Entry 7DUJ (X-ray diffraction, 3.75 A resolution); this record covers chains A and M of the 23 polymer chains in the assembly.

# Chain A
Molecule: 30S Ribosomal RNA rRNA
From: Thermus thermophilus HB8
Sequence (1522 nucleotides; each row starts with the number of its first residue; note: 42 numbers in that range are skipped by the numbering (no residue carries them; nothing is unmodelled there); a row labelled like 190A-190L holds insertion residues (190A, then the next letters in order); numbering starts at 0):
     0 UUUGUUGGAGAGUCUGAUCCUGGCUCAGGGUGAACGCUGGCGGCGUGCCU
    50 AAGACAUGCAAGUCGUGCGGG
    73 CCGCGGGGUUUU
    88 ACUCCG
    95 UGGUC
   101 AGCGGCGGACGGGUGAGUAACGCGUGGGU
  129A G
   130 ACCUACCCGGAAGAGGGGGACAACCCGGGGAAACUCGGGCUAAUCCCCCA
   180 UGUGGACCCGC
190A-190L CCCUUGGGGUGU
   191 GUCCAAAGGGCUUU
   216 GCCCGCUUCCGGAUGGGCCCGCGUCCCAUCAGCUAGUUGGUGGGGUAAUG
   266 GCCCACCAAGGCGACGACGGGUAGCCGGUCUGAGAGGAUGGCCGGCCACA
   316 GGGGCACUGAGACACGGGCCCCACUCCUACGGGAGGCAGCAGUUAGGAAU
   366 CUUCCGCAAUGGGCGCAAGCCUGACGGAGCGACGCCGCUUGGAGGAAGAA
   416 GCCCUUCGGGGUGUAAACUCCUGAA
   442 CCCGGGACGAAACCCCCGACGA
   474 GGGGACUGACGGUACCGGG
   494 GUAAUAGCGCCGGCCAACUCCGUGCCAGCAGCCGCGGUAAUACGGAGGGC
   544 GCGAGCGUUACCCGGAUUCACUGGGCGUAAAGGGCGUGUAGGCGGCCUGG
   594 GGCGUCCCAUGUGAAAGACCACGGCUCAACCGUGGGGGAGCGUGGGAUAC
   644 GCUCAGGCUAGACGGUGGGAGAGGGUGGUGGAAUUCCCGGAGUAGCGGUG
   694 AAAUGCGCAGAUACCGGGAGGAACGCCGAUGGCGAAGGCAGCCACCUGGU
   744 CCACCCGUGACGCUGAGGCGCGAAAGCGUGGGGAGCAAACCGGAUUAGAU
   794 ACCCGGGUAGUCCACGCCCUAAACGAUGCGCGCUAGGUCUCUGGGUCU
   848 CCUGGGGGCCGAAGCUAACGCGUUAAGCGCGCCGCCUGGGGAGUACGGCC
   898 GCAAGGCUGAAACUCAAAGGAAUUGACGGGGGCCCGCACAAGCGGUGGAG
   948 CAUGUGGUUUAAUUCGAAGXAACGCGAAGAACCUUACCAGGCCUUGACAU
   998 GCUAGG
 1003A G
  1004 AACCCGGGUGAAAGCCUGGGGUGCCCC
1030A-1030D GCGA
  1031 GGGGAGCCCUAGCACAGGUGCUGCAUGGCCGUCGUCAGCUCGUGCCGUGA
  1081 GGUGUUGGGUUAAGUCCCGCAACGAGCGCAACCCCCGCCGUUAGUUGCCA
  1131 GCGGUUCGGCCGGGCACUCUAACGGGACUGCCCGCGAAA
  1171 GCGGGAGGAAGGAGGGGACGACGUCUGGUCAGCAUGGCCCUUACGGCCUG
  1221 GGCGACACACGUGCUACAAUGCCCACUACAAAGCGAUGCCACCCGGCAAC
  1271 GGGGAGCUAAUCGCAAAAAGGUGGGCCCAGUUCGGAUUGGGGUCUGCAAC
  1321 CCGACCCCAUGAAGCCGGAAUCGCUAGUAAUCGCGGAUCAG
 1361A C
  1362 CAUGCCGCGGUGAAUACGUUCCCGGGCCUUGUACACACXGCCXGUXACGC
  1412 CAUGGGAGCGGGCUCUACCCGAAGUCGCCGGG
  1446 AGCCUACGGG
  1459 CAGGCGCCGAGGGUAGGGCCCGUGACUGGGGCGAAGUCGUAACAAGGUAG
  1509 CUGUACCGGAAGGUGCGGCUGGAUCCACUCCUUUCU
Unresolved in the structure: 0-4, 1534-1538
Modified residues: PSU (pseudouridine-5'-monophosphate) at position 516, 7MG (7N-methyl-8-hydroguanosine-5'-monophosphate) at position 527, M2G (N2-dimethylguanosine-5'-monophosphate) at position 966, 5MC (5-methylcytidine-5'-monophosphate) at position 967, 2MG (2N-methylguanosine-5'-monophosphate) at position 1207, 5MC (5-methylcytidine-5'-monophosphate) at position 1400, 4OC (4n,o2'-methylcytidine-5'-monophosphate) at position 1402, 5MC (5-methylcytidine-5'-monophosphate) at position 1404, 5MC (5-methylcytidine-5'-monophosphate) at position 1407, UR3 (3-methyluridine-5'-monophoshate) at position 1498, MA6 (6N-dimethyladenosine-5'-monophoshate) at position 1518, MA6 (6N-dimethyladenosine-5'-monophoshate) at position 1519, PSU (pseudouridine-5'-monophosphate) at position 1540, PSU (pseudouridine-5'-monophosphate) at position 1541
Bound ions: Mg2+ site 1 near G21 (its only coordinating residue here); Mg2+ site 2 near G38 (its only coordinating residue here); Mg2+ site 3 near G46 (its only coordinating residue here); Mg2+ site 4 near C48 (its only coordinating residue here); Mg2+ site 5: A59, C386, U387; Mg2+ site 6 near G61 (its only coordinating residue here); Mg2+ site 7 near G97 (its only coordinating residue here); Mg2+ site 8: G107, G324, G326; Mg2+ site 9: A109, G331; Mg2+ site 10: G111, G112; Mg2+ site 11 near G117 (its only coordinating residue here); Mg2+ site 12: C121, G124, U125; 98 more Mg2+ sites not listed
Residues lining bound ligands: Sisomicin (SIS; (1S,2S,3R,4S,6R)-4,6-diamino-3-{[(2S,3R)-3-amino-6-(aminomethyl)-3,4-dihydro-2H-pyran-2-yl]oxy}-2-hydroxycyclohexyl 3-deoxy-4-C-methyl-3-(methylamino)-beta-L-arabinopyranoside): 5MC_1404, G1405, U1406, 5MC_1407, A1408, C1409, G1491, A1492, A1493, G1494, U1495, C1496

# Chain M
Molecule: 30S ribosomal protein S13
From: Thermus thermophilus HB8
UniProt: P80377 (RS13_THET8); residues 1-126 here = UniProt positions 1-126
Sequence (126 residues; numbered 1 to 126; the number before each row is that of its first residue):
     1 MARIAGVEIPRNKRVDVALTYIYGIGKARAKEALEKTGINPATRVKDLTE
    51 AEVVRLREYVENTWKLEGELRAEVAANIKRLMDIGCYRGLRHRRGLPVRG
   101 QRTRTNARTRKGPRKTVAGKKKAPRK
Unresolved in the structure: 1, 120-126

# How chain A and chain M interact
Contacting residue pairs (90; chain A residue first):
  A946(A) with Arg114(M), salt bridge to the phosphate
  G947(A) with Arg108(M), phosphate contact; Thr109(M), hydrogen bond to the phosphate; Arg114(M), salt bridge to the phosphate
  C948(A) with Asn106(M), phosphate contact; Ala107(M), phosphate contact; Arg108(M), hydrogen bond to the phosphate; Thr109(M), hydrogen bond to the phosphate
  A949(A) with Gln101(M), phosphate contact; Arg102(M), phosphate contact; Asn106(M), hydrogen bond to the base
  U950(A) with Arg102(M), salt bridge to the phosphate; Thr105(M), hydrogen bond to the base; Asn106(M), hydrogen bond to the base
  G951(A) with Arg102(M), salt bridge to the phosphate
  U952(A) with Arg104(M), base contact
  G953(A) with Arg104(M), hydrogen bond to the base
  G954(A) with Arg104(M), hydrogen bond to the base
  G1224(A) with Gly100(M), base contact
  A1225(A) with Arg102(M), phosphate contact; Thr103(M), hydrogen bond to the phosphate; Arg104(M), phosphate contact
  C1226(A) with Arg91(M), salt bridge to the phosphate; Leu96(M), phosphate contact; Thr103(M), hydrogen bond to the phosphate; Arg104(M), base contact; Lys111(M), hydrogen bond to the sugar
  A1227(A) with Leu96(M), phosphate contact; Lys111(M), salt bridge to the phosphate; Lys115(M), hydrogen bond to the sugar; Val117(M), sugar contact
  C1228(A) with Arg104(M), base contact; Arg108(M), salt bridge to the phosphate; Lys111(M), salt bridge to the phosphate; Arg114(M), phosphate contact; Lys115(M), salt bridge to the phosphate; Thr116(M), hydrogen bond to the phosphate; Val117(M), hydrogen bond to the sugar
  A1229(A) with Arg104(M), base contact; Thr105(M), base contact; Arg114(M), salt bridge to the phosphate; Thr116(M), hydrogen bond to the phosphate
  C1230(A) with Thr105(M), base contact
  G1295(A) with Arg14(M), sugar contact
  C1296(A) with Arg14(M), sugar contact
  C1297(A) with Arg44(M), salt bridge to the phosphate
  U1301(A) with Tyr21(M), hydrogen bond to the phosphate
  U1302(A) with Lys13(M), salt bridge to the phosphate; Arg14(M), hydrogen bond to the base; Val17(M), phosphate contact; Tyr21(M), phosphate contact
  A1306(A) with Thr109(M), hydrogen bond to the sugar
  U1307(A) with Gln101(M), hydrogen bond to the phosphate; Thr109(M), sugar contact; Arg110(M), sugar contact
  U1308(A) with His92(M), hydrogen bond to the phosphate; Pro97(M), phosphate contact; Val98(M), hydrogen bond to the phosphate; Arg99(M), phosphate contact; Gln101(M), hydrogen bond to the phosphate; Arg110(M), salt bridge to the phosphate
  G1309(A) with Val74(M), sugar contact; Asn77(M), hydrogen bond to the sugar; Ile78(M), sugar contact; Arg88(M), salt bridge to the phosphate; His92(M), salt bridge to the phosphate; Arg99(M), salt bridge to the phosphate
  G1310(A) with Asn77(M), sugar contact; Arg80(M), salt bridge to the phosphate; Arg88(M), salt bridge to the phosphate
  C1320(A) with Tyr87(M), sugar contact
  C1321(A) with Tyr87(M), sugar contact
  C1322(A) with Gly100(M), sugar contact
  G1323(A) with Arg99(M), phosphate contact; Gly100(M), phosphate contact
  C1328(A) with Ala28(M), phosphate contact; Arg29(M), hydrogen bond to the sugar
  A1329(A) with Tyr23(M), phosphate contact; Gly24(M), sugar contact; Ile25(M), phosphate contact; Gly26(M), hydrogen bond to the phosphate; Lys27(M), phosphate contact; Ala28(M), hydrogen bond to the phosphate; Arg29(M), hydrogen bond to the phosphate; Leu70(M), sugar contact
  U1330(A) with Thr20(M), phosphate contact; Ile22(M), phosphate contact; Tyr23(M), phosphate contact; Ile25(M), phosphate contact; Gly26(M), phosphate contact
Interface residues without a listed pair, chain A (35 interface residues in all): G1331, A1332
Interface residues without a listed pair, chain M (45 interface residues in all): Leu81, Gly112

# Summary
Chain A and chain M form an interface of 35 and 45 residues respectively; the contacts include 27 hydrogen
bonds and 18 salt bridges. Polar pairs include A949(A)-Asn106(M), U950(A)-Thr105(M) and U950(A)-Asn106(M).
Bound to chain A: Sisomicin. A59(A), C386(A) and U387(A) coordinate Mg2+ site 5.
Chain A is 30S Ribosomal RNA rRNA and chain M is 30S ribosomal protein S13, both from Thermus thermophilus
HB8; the structure, Crystal structure of the Thermus thermophilus (HB8) 30S ribosomal subunit with mRNA and
cognate transfer RNA ..., was determined by X-ray diffraction.
